Entry 5DNE (X-ray diffraction, 2.39 A resolution); this record covers chains A and B of the 4 polymer chains in the assembly.

# Chain A (and B)
Protein: L-asparaginase
From: Cavia porcellus
Notes: chain B of this document is another copy of the same molecule, construct and numbering; everything in this record applies to it too
Reference sequence: H0W0T5 (H0W0T5_CAVPO); residues 1-565 here = UniProt positions 1-565
Sequence (588 residues; row label = number of the first residue in the row; numbers below 1 keep their minus sign (Met-22 is residue -22)):
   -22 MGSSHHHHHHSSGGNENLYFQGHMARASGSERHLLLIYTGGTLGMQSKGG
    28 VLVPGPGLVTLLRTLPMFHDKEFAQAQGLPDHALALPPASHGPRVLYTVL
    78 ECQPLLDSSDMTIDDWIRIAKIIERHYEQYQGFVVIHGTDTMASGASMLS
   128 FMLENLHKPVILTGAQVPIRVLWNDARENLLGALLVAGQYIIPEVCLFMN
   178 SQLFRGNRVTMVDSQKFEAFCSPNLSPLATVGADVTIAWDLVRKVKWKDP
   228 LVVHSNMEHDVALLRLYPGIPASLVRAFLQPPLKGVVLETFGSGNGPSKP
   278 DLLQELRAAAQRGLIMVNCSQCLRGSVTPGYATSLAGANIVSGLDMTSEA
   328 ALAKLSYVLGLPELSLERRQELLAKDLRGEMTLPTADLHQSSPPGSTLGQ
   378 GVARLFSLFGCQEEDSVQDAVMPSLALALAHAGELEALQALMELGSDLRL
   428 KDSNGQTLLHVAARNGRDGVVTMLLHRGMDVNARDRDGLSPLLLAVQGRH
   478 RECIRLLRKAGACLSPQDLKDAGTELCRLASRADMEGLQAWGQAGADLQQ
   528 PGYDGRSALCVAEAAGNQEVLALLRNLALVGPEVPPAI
Not modelled in the structure: -22 to 7, 362-565 (chain B: -22 to 6, 363-565)
Sequence notes: initiating methionine (-22); expression tag (-21 to 0); engineered mutation Met188 (Lys in H0W0T5)
Small-molecule neighbours:
  - asparagine (ASN), molecule 1: Gly18, Thr19, Met22, Asp84, Ser85, Gly115, Thr116, Asp117, Ala142, Gln143
  - asparagine (ASN), molecule 2: Asn272, Tyr308, Thr310
What the authors report for this chain:
  - binding site for asparagine: Ala142
  - mutagenesis - K188M (30,000-fold), Y308F: decreased catalytic activity on asparagine
  - catalytic residues: Thr19, Thr116, Asp117, Tyr308 (proposed by the authors, not directly observed)

# Interface between chain A and chain B
Contacting residue pairs (39):
  Thr41(A) - Pro43(B)
  Pro43(A) - Thr41(B)
  Pro43(A) - Pro43(B)
  Met44(A) - Leu149(B)
  Met44(A) - Arg154(B)
  Pro64(A) - Leu149(B)
  Val144(A) - Ala210(B)  hydrophobic
  Leu149(A) - Met44(B)
  Leu149(A) - Pro64(B)
  Leu149(A) - Pro65(B)
  Leu149(A) - Leu158(B)
  Trp150(A) - Glu155(B)
  Trp150(A) - Leu158(B)  hydrophobic
  Trp150(A) - Gly159(B)
  Trp150(A) - Val208(B)
  Arg154(A) - Met44(B)
  Arg154(A) - Glu155(B)  salt bridge
  Arg154(A) - Leu158(B)
  Glu155(A) - Arg154(B)  salt bridge
  Glu155(A) - Glu155(B)
  Leu158(A) - Leu149(B)
  Leu158(A) - Arg154(B)
  Gly159(A) - Trp150(B)
  Leu162(A) - Trp150(B)  hydrophobic
  Val163(A) - Trp150(B)  hydrophobic
  Ser178(A) - Phe194(B)
  Gln192(A) - Ala210(B)
  Phe194(A) - Ser178(B)
  Phe194(A) - Val208(B)
  Phe194(A) - Gly209(B)
  Val208(A) - Trp150(B)  hydrophobic
  Val208(A) - Phe194(B)
  Gly209(A) - Val144(B)
  Gly209(A) - Gln192(B)
  Gly209(A) - Phe194(B)
  Ala210(A) - Val144(B)  hydrophobic
  Ala210(A) - Gln192(B)  hydrogen bond (backbone-backbone)
  Asp211(A) - Gln192(B)
  Val212(A) - Trp150(B)  hydrophobic
Also at the interface, not in a pair above, chain A (27 interface residues in all): Leu63, Val148, Asn151, Gln166, Tyr167, Phe175
Also at the interface, not in a pair above, chain B (25 interface residues in all): Leu42, Ser67, Gln143, Asn151, Leu162, Phe175, Lys193

# Overview
27 residues of chain A face 25 of chain B across their interface, with 1 hydrogen bond and 2 salt bridges.
Polar pairs include Arg154(A)-Glu155(B) and Ala210(A)-Gln192(B). Ligands of chain A: asparagine. The paper
reports catalytic residues Thr19(A), Thr116(A) and Asp117(A) among others; K188M and Y308F of chain A reduce
catalytic activity on asparagine.
Both chains are L-asparaginase (Cavia porcellus). Entry 5DNE (Crystal structure of the Asn-bound guinea pig
L-asparaginase 1 catalytic domain active site mutant K188M) was determined by X-ray diffraction together with
5DNC and 5DND from the same study.
